6EEC - chains D and O of the 10 polymer chains in the assembly; structure by electron microscopy, 3.55 A resolution.

Chain D:
Name: DNA-directed RNA polymerase subunit beta'
Source organism: Mycobacterium tuberculosis
Notes: EC 2.7.7.6
UniProtKB: A5U053 (RPOC_MYCTA); residue numbers follow UniProt; this construct covers 1-1316
Amino-acid sequence (1326 residues; each row starts with the number of its first residue; numbers below 1 keep their minus sign (Gly-1 is residue -1)):
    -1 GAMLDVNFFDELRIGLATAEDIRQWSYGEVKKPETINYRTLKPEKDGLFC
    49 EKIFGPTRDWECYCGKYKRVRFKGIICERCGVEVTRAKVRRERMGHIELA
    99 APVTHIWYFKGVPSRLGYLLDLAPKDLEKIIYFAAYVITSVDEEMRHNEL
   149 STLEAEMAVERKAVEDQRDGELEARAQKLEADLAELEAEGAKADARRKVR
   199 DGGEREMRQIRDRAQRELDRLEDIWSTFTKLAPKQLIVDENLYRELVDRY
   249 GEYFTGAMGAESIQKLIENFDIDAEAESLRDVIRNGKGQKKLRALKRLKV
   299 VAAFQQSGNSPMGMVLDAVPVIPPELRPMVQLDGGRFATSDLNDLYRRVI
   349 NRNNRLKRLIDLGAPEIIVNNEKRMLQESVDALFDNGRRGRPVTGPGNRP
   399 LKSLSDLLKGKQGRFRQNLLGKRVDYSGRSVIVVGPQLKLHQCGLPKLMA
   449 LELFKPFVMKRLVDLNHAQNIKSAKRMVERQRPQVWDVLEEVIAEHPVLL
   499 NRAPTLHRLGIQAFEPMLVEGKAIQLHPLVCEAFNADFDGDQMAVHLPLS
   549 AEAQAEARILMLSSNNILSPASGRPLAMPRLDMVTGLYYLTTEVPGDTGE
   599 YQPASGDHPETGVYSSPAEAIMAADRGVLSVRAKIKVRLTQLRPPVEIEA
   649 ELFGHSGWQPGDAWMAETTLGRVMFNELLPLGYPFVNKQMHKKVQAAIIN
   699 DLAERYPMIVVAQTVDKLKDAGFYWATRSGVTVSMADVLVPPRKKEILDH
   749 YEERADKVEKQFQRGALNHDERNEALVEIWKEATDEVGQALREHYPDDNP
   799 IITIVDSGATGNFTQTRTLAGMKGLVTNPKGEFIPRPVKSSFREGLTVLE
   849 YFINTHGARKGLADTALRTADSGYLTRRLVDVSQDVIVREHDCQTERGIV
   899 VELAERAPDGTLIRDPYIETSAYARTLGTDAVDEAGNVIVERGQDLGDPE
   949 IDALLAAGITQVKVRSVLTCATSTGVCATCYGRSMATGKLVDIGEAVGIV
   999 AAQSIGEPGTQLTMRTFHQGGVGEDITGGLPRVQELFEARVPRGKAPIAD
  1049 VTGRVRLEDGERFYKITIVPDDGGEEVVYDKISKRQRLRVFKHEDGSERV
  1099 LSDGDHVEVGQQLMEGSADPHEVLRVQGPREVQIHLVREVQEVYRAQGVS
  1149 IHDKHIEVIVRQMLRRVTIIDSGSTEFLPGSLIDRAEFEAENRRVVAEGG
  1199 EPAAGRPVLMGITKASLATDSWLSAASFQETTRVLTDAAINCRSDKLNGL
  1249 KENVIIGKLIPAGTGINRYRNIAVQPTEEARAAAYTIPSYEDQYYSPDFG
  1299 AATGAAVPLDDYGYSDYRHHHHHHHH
Unresolved in the structure: 1013-1024, 1091-1096, 1283-1324
Differences from the reference sequence: expression tag (-1 to 0, 1317-1324)
Swiss-Prot annotation at these positions:
  - binding site (Zn(2+)): Cys60, Cys62, Cys75, Cys78, Cys891, Cys968, Cys975, Cys978
  - binding site (Mg(2+)): Asp535, Asp537, Asp539
Bound ions: Zn2+ site 1: Cys60, Tyr61, Cys62, Cys78; Mg2+: Asp535, Asp537, Asp539; Zn2+ site 2: Cys891, Cys968, Cys975, Cys978
Residues lining bound ligands: Corallopyronin A (C0L; methyl [(1E,5R)-5-{(3E)-3-[(2E,4E,8R,9E,12E)-1,8-dihydroxy-2,5,9-trimethyltetradeca-2,4,9,12-tetraen-1-ylidene]-2,4-dioxo-3,4-d ihydro-2H-pyran-6-yl}hex-1-en-1-yl]carbamate): Leu406, Lys407, Gly408, Lys409, Leu417, Leu418, Gly419, Lys420, Val878, Gln882, Ile997, Trp1220, Leu1221, Ala1224, Ser1225, Thr1229, Leu1233, Leu1248, Lys1249, Val1252, Ile1253

Chain O:
Molecule: 90-nt DNA strand
Sequence (90 nucleotides; row label = number of the first residue in the row):
     1 GGCTATGGATGACCGAACCTGGTCTTGACTCCATTGCCGGATTTGTATTA
    51 GACTGGCAGGGTTGCCCCGAAGCGGGCGGAAACAAGCACG
Unresolved in the structure: 1-13, 79-90

Chain D / chain O interface:
Pairs across the interface (8):
  Tyr36(D) with DT44(O), hydrogen bond to the phosphate
  Arg37(D) with DT44(O), phosphate contact
  Lys294(D) with DC67(O), salt bridge to the phosphate
  Arg389(D) with DA58(O), hydrogen bond to the base; DG59(O), hydrogen bond to the base
  Asn396(D) with DA58(O), base contact
  Arg412(D) with DG64(O), sugar contact
  Phe413(D) with DG64(O), sugar contact
Also at the interface, not in a pair above, chain O (7 interface residues in all): DT43, DT63

Summary:
Chain D and chain O each contribute 7 residues to their interface; the contacts include 3 hydrogen bonds and 1
salt bridge. Polar contacts include Arg389(D)-DA58(O), Arg389(D)-DG59(O) and Tyr36(D)-DT44(O). Chain D binds
Corallopyronin A.
Chain D is DNA-directed RNA polymerase subunit beta' (Mycobacterium tuberculosis) and chain O is a 90-nt DNA
strand; the structure, Mycobacterium tuberculosis RNAP promoter unwinding intermediate complex with RbpA/CarD
and AP3 promoter captured by Corallopyronin, was determined by electron microscopy together with 6EDT, 6EE8
and 6M7J from the same study.
